2Q6C - chains A and D of the 4 polymer chains in the assembly; structure by X-ray diffraction, 2.00 A resolution.

[Chain A (and D)]
Name: 3-hydroxy-3-methylglutaryl-coenzyme A reductase
Source organism: Homo sapiens
Notes: EC 1.1.1.34; fragment: catalytic domain (residues 441-875); chain D of this document is another copy of the same molecule, construct and numbering; everything in this record applies to it too
UniProt: P04035 (HMDH_HUMAN); numbering as in UniProt (aligned over 441-875)
Chain sequence (441 residues; row label = number of the first residue in the row):
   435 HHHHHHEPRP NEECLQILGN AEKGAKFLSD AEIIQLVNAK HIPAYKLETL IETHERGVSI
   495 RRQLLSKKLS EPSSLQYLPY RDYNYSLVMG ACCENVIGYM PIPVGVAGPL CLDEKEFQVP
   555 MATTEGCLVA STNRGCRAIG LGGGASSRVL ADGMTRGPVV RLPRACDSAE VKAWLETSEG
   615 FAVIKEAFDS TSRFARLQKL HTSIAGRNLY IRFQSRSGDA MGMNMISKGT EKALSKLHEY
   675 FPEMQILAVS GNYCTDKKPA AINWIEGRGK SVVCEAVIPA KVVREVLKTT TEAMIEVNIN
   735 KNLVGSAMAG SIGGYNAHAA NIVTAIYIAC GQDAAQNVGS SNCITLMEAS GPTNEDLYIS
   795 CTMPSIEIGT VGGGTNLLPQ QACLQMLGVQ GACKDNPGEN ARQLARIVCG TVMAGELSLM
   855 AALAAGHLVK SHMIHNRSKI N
Not modelled in the structure: 435-440, 862-875 (chain D: 435-441, 451-457, 862-875)
Construct notes: expression tag (435-440); engineered mutation Ile485 (Met in P04035)

[How chain A and chain D interact]
Residue-residue contacts (50; chain A residue first):
  Ser580(A) - Cys600(D)
  Arg582(A) - Cys600(D)  hydrogen bond
  Leu584(A) - Ala603(D)  hydrophobic
  Leu584(A) - Ile638(D)  hydrophobic
  Arg595(A) - Glu782(D)  salt bridge
  Arg598(A) - Ser580(D)  hydrogen bond
  Arg598(A) - Glu709(D)  salt bridge
  Ala599(A) - Val707(D)  hydrophobic
  Ala599(A) - Glu709(D)  hydrogen bond (backbone-side chain)
  Ala599(A) - Tyr792(D)
  Cys600(A) - Ser580(D)
  Cys600(A) - Arg582(D)  hydrogen bond
  Cys600(A) - Glu709(D)  hydrogen bond (backbone-side chain)
  Ala603(A) - Leu584(D)  hydrophobic
  His635(A) - Ile699(D)  hydrogen bond (side chain-backbone)
  His635(A) - Glu700(D)  salt bridge
  Ile638(A) - Leu584(D)  hydrophobic
  Ile638(A) - Thr796(D)
  Ala639(A) - Leu780(D)
  Ala639(A) - Thr796(D)
  Gly640(A) - Val707(D)
  Gly640(A) - Ser794(D)
  Gly640(A) - Thr796(D)  hydrogen bond (backbone-side chain)
  Arg641(A) - Glu782(D)  salt bridge
  Arg641(A) - Tyr792(D)
  Ala695(A) - Ala695(D)  hydrophobic
  Ala695(A) - Ile699(D)  hydrophobic
  Ile696(A) - Ile699(D)
  Ile699(A) - His635(D)
  Ile699(A) - Ser637(D)
  Ile699(A) - Ala695(D)  hydrophobic
  Ile699(A) - Ile696(D)
  Ile699(A) - Ile699(D)  hydrophobic
  Glu700(A) - His635(D)  salt bridge
  Glu700(A) - Glu700(D)
  Val707(A) - Ala599(D)  hydrophobic
  Val707(A) - Gly640(D)
  Glu709(A) - Arg598(D)
  Glu709(A) - Ala599(D)  hydrogen bond (side chain-backbone)
  Glu709(A) - Cys600(D)  hydrogen bond (side chain-backbone)
  Val711(A) - Arg598(D)
  Leu780(A) - Ala639(D)
  Glu782(A) - Arg595(D)  salt bridge
  Glu782(A) - Arg641(D)  salt bridge
  Tyr792(A) - Ala599(D)
  Tyr792(A) - Arg641(D)
  Ser794(A) - Gly640(D)
  Thr796(A) - Ile638(D)
  Thr796(A) - Ala639(D)
  Thr796(A) - Gly640(D)  hydrogen bond (side chain-backbone)
Also at the interface, not in a pair above, chain A (30 interface residues in all): Lys606, Glu610, Lys633, Tyr687, Ala710
Also at the interface, not in a pair above, chain D (29 interface residues in all): Lys606, Glu610, Lys633, Tyr687

[Overview]
The interface between chain A and chain D involves 30 residues on one side and 29 on the other, with 10
hydrogen bonds and 7 salt bridges. Polar pairs include Arg595(A)-Glu782(D), Arg598(A)-Glu709(D) and
His635(A)-Glu700(D).
Chain A and chain D are both 3-hydroxy-3-methylglutaryl-coenzyme A reductase (Homo sapiens); the structure,
Design and synthesis of novel, conformationally restricted HMG-COA reductase inhibitors, was determined by
X-ray diffraction, deposited together with 2Q6B.
